4LCX - chains A and C of the 6 polymer chains in the assembly; structure by X-ray diffraction, 3.09 A resolution.

== Chain A (and C) ==
Name: Hemagglutinin HA1
Source organism: Influenza A virus
Notes: chain C of this document is another copy of the same molecule, construct and numbering; everything in this record applies to it too
Sequence (316 residues; each row starts with the number of its first residue):
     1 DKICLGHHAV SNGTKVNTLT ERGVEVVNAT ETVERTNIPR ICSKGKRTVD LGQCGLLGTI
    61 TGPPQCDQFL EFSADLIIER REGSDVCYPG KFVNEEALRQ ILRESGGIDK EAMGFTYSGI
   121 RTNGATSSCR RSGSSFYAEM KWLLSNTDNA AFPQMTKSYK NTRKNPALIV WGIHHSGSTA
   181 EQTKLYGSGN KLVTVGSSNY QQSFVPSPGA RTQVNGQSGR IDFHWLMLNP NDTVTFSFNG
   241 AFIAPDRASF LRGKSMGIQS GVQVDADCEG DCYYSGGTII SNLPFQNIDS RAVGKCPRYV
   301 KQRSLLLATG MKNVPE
Cystine bridges: Cys-42/Cys-268, Cys-54/Cys-66, Cys-87/Cys-129, Cys-272/Cys-296

== How chain A and chain C interact ==
Contacting residue pairs - 22 pairs, chain A then chain C:
  Leu-192(A) / Ser-207(C)
  Leu-192(A) / Pro-208(C)
  Thr-194(A) / Pro-208(C)
  Thr-194(A) / Arg-211(C)  hydrogen bond
  Gly-196(A) / Arg-211(C)
  Gly-196(A) / Thr-212(C)
  Ser-197(A) / Thr-212(C)  hydrogen bond (backbone-side chain)
  Ser-197(A) / Arg-220(C)  hydrogen bond (backbone-side chain)
  Ser-198(A) / Val-214(C)
  Asn-199(A) / Lys-91(C)
  Gln-201(A) / Gly-90(C)
  Gln-201(A) / Lys-91(C)  hydrogen bond (side chain-backbone)
  Gln-201(A) / Arg-220(C)
  Gln-201(A) / Ile-221(C)
  Gln-201(A) / Asp-222(C)  hydrogen bond
  Ser-203(A) / Ser-207(C)  hydrogen bond
  Thr-233(A) / Thr-212(C)  hydrogen bond (backbone-side chain)
  Thr-235(A) / Ala-210(C)
  Thr-235(A) / Arg-211(C)
  Thr-235(A) / Thr-212(C)  hydrogen bond (side chain-backbone)
  Ser-237(A) / Gly-209(C)
  Ser-237(A) / Ala-210(C)  hydrogen bond (side chain-backbone)
Other interface residues (no listed pair), chain A (14 interface residues in all): Thr-156, Val-195, Val-234

== In short ==
The interface between chain A and chain C involves 14 residues on one side and 12 on the other, with 9
hydrogen bonds. Polar contacts include Thr-194(A)/Arg-211(C), Ser-197(A)/Thr-212(C) and Ser-197(A)/Arg-220(C).
Chain A and chain C are both Hemagglutinin HA1 (Influenza A virus); the structure, The structure of
hemagglutinin from avian-origin H7N9 influenza virus (A/Shanghai/1/2013), was determined by X-ray diffraction
together with 4KOL, 4KOM, 4KON, 4LKG, 4LKH, 4LKI, 4LKJ and 4LKK from the same study.
